5L5H - chains B and C of the 28 polymer chains in the assembly; structure by X-ray diffraction, 2.60 A resolution.

== Chain B ==
Protein: Proteasome subunit alpha type-3
Organism: Saccharomyces cerevisiae (strain ATCC 204508 / S288c)
Notes: EC 3.4.25.1
Reference sequence: P23638 (PSA3_YEAST); residues 0-257 here correspond to UniProt positions 1-258 (UniProt number = residue number + 1)
Sequence (258 residues; row label = number of the first residue in the row; numbering starts at 0):
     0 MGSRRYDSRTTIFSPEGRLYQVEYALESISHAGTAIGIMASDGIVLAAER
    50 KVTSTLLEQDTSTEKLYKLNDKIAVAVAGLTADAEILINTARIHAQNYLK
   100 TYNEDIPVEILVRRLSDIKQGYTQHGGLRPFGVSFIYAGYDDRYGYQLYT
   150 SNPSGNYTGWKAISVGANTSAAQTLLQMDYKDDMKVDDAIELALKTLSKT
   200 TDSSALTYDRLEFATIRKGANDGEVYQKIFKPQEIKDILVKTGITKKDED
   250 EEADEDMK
Not modelled in the structure: 0, 245-257
Curated features (UniProtKB/Swiss-Prot):
  - cross-link (Glycyl lysine isopeptide (Lys-Gly)): Lys99 (interchain with G-Cter in ubiquitin), Lys198 (interchain with G-Cter in ubiquitin), Lys230 (interchain with G-Cter in ubiquitin)

== Chain C ==
Protein: Proteasome subunit alpha type-4
Organism: Saccharomyces cerevisiae (strain ATCC 204508 / S288c)
Notes: EC 3.4.25.1
Reference sequence: P40303 (PSA4_YEAST); residues -1 to 252 here correspond to UniProt positions 1-254 (UniProt number = residue number + 2)
Sequence (254 residues; numbered -1 to 252; the number before each row is that of its first residue; numbers below 1 keep their minus sign (Met-1 is residue -1)):
    -1 MSGYDRALSIFSPDGHIFQVEYALEAVKRGTCAVGVKGKNCVVLGCERRS
    49 TLKLQDTRITPSKVSKIDSHVVLSFSGLNADSRILIEKARVEAQSHRLTL
    99 EDPVTVEYLTRYVAGVQQRYTQSGGVRPFGVSTLIAGFDPRDDEPKLYQT
   149 EPSGIYSSWSAQTIGRNSKTVREFLEKNYDRKEPPATVEECVKLTVRSLL
   199 EVVQTGAKNIEITVVKPDSDIVALSSEEINQYVTQIEQEKQEQQEQDKKK
   249 KSNH
Not modelled in the structure: -1 to 0, 241-252
Curated features (UniProtKB/Swiss-Prot):
  - modified residue: Thr58 (Phosphothreonine)

== How chain B and chain C interact ==
Residue-residue contacts - 71 pairs, chain B then chain C:
  Arg3(B) - Arg4(C)
  Asp6(B) - Tyr2(C)  hydrogen bond
  Asp6(B) - Arg4(C)  salt bridge
  Arg8(B) - Arg4(C)
  Thr10(B) - Leu6(C)
  Thr10(B) - Arg125(C)
  Ile11(B) - Gln17(C)
  Phe12(B) - Gln17(C)  hydrogen bond (backbone-side chain)
  Phe12(B) - Tyr20(C)  hydrophobic
  Phe12(B) - Ala21(C)  hydrophobic
  Phe12(B) - Ala24(C)  hydrophobic
  Phe12(B) - Leu76(C)  hydrophobic
  Phe12(B) - Arg125(C)
  Phe12(B) - Pro126(C)
  Phe12(B) - Gly128(C)
  Ser13(B) - Tyr20(C)
  Pro14(B) - Tyr20(C)  hydrophobic
  Pro14(B) - Glu23(C)
  Glu15(B) - Glu23(C)
  Glu15(B) - Arg27(C)  hydrogen bond (backbone-side chain)
  Gly16(B) - Tyr20(C)
  Gly16(B) - Glu23(C)
  Gly16(B) - Ala24(C)
  Gly16(B) - Arg27(C)  hydrogen bond (backbone-side chain)
  Arg17(B) - Arg27(C)
  Leu18(B) - Arg125(C)
  Met38(B) - Asp54(C)
  Arg112(B) - Arg81(C)
  Ser115(B) - Arg81(C)  hydrogen bond (backbone-side chain)
  Asp116(B) - Arg81(C)  salt bridge
  Gln119(B) - Ala78(C)
  Gln119(B) - Asp79(C)
  Gln119(B) - Ile82(C)
  Thr122(B) - Arg125(C)  hydrogen bond (backbone-side chain)
  Gln123(B) - Tyr118(C)
  Gln123(B) - Val124(C)
  Gln123(B) - Arg125(C)  hydrogen bond (backbone-backbone)
  Gln123(B) - Phe127(C)
  His124(B) - Gly123(C)
  His124(B) - Val124(C)
  Gly125(B) - Tyr2(C)
  Gly125(B) - Gly123(C)
  Gly126(B) - Tyr2(C)
  Tyr143(B) - Arg56(C)  hydrogen bond (backbone-side chain)
  Tyr143(B) - Ile57(C)  hydrophobic
  Tyr145(B) - Arg56(C)  hydrogen bond (backbone-side chain)
  Gln146(B) - Ile57(C)
  Leu147(B) - Ile57(C)
  Tyr148(B) - Ile57(C)
  Ser153(B) - Ala78(C)
  Gly154(B) - Ala78(C)
  Gly154(B) - Arg81(C)  hydrogen bond (backbone-side chain)
  Asn155(B) - Asn77(C)
  Asn155(B) - Ala78(C)
  Tyr156(B) - Pro59(C)  hydrophobic
  Tyr156(B) - Arg81(C)
  Gly158(B) - Gln53(C)
  Gly158(B) - Asp54(C)  hydrogen bond (backbone-backbone)
  Gly158(B) - Ile57(C)
  Gly158(B) - Thr58(C)  hydrogen bond (backbone-side chain)
  Trp159(B) - Leu50(C)  hydrophobic
  Trp159(B) - Lys51(C)
  Trp159(B) - Leu52(C)
  Trp159(B) - Gln53(C)
  Trp159(B) - Asp54(C)
  Lys160(B) - Leu52(C)  hydrogen bond (backbone-backbone)
  Lys160(B) - Gln53(C)
  Ala161(B) - Leu52(C)
  Gln172(B) - Leu52(C)
  Leu175(B) - Leu52(C)
  Gln176(B) - Leu52(C)
Also at the interface, not in a pair above, chain B (41 interface residues in all): Glu108, Thr157, Tyr179

== In short ==
Chain B and chain C form an interface of 41 and 31 residues respectively, with 13 hydrogen bonds and 2 salt
bridges. Polar pairs include Asp6(B)-Arg4(C), Asp116(B)-Arg81(C) and Asp6(B)-Tyr2(C).
Chain B is Proteasome subunit alpha type-3 and chain C is Proteasome subunit alpha type-4, both from
Saccharomyces cerevisiae (strain ATCC 204508 / S288c); the structure, Yeast 20S proteasome with human beta5i
(1-138) and human beta6 (97-111; 118-133) in complex with PR-924, was determined by X-ray diffraction (same
publication as 5L52, 5L54, 5L55, 5L5A, 5L5B, 5L5D and 30 further entries).
